PDB entry 7KIN | electron microscopy, 2.74 A resolution | chains F and O of the 10 polymer chains in the assembly

[Chain F]
Protein: RNA polymerase sigma factor SigA
Organism: Mycobacterium tuberculosis
Reference sequence: A0A0H3LGM9 (A0A0H3LGM9_MYCTE); residues 1-528 here correspond to UniProt positions 3-530 (UniProt number = residue number + 2)
Amino-acid sequence (528 residues; each row starts with the number of its first residue):
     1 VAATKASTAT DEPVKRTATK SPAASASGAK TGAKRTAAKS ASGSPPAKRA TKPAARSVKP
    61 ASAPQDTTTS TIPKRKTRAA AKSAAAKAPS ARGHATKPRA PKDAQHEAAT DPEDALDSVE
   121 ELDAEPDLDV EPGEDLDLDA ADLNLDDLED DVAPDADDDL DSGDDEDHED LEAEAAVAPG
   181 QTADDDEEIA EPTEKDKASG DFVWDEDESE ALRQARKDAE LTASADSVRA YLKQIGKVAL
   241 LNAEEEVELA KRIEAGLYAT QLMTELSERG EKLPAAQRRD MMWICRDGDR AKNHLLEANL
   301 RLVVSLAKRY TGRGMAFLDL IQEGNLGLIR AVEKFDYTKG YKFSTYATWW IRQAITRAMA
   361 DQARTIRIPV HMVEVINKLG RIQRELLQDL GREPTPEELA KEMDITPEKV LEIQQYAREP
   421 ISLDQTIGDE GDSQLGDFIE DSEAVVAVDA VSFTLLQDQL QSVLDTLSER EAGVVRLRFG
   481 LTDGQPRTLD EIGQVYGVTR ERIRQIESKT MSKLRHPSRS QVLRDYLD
Not modelled in the structure: 1-210, 528

[Chain O]
Molecule: 100-nt DNA strand
Sequence (100 nucleotides; numbered -8 to 91; the number before each row is that of its first residue; numbers below 1 keep their minus sign (DC-8 is residue -8)):
    -8 CTGTACCGGC AAACGCGCAG GTCAGAAAAT CGGTTGTGGT CAGCTGCTGC CACCGGTTAA
    52 CCTCCAGGTC GCATTCTGCT GCCAGCCTGG AGATGGCATT
Not modelled in the structure: -8 to 18, 57-63, 80-91

[Interface between chain F and chain O]
Contacting residue pairs (51):
  Arg229(F) - DC55(O)  base contact
  Arg229(F) - DC56(O)  base contact
  Leu232(F) - DC55(O)  base contact
  Leu232(F) - DC56(O)  sugar contact
  Gly236(F) - DC55(O)  base contact
  Leu240(F) - DT54(O)  base contact
  Ala298(F) - DT54(O)  base contact
  Asn299(F) - DT54(O)  base contact
  Arg301(F) - DT54(O)  base contact
  Arg301(F) - DC55(O)  base contact
  Leu302(F) - DT54(O)  hydrogen bond to the base
  Val304(F) - DC55(O)  sugar contact
  Ser305(F) - DT54(O)  sugar contact
  Lys308(F) - DC56(O)  salt bridge to the phosphate
  Phe317(F) - DC56(O)  phosphate contact
  Arg330(F) - DG47(O)  salt bridge to the phosphate
  Arg330(F) - DT48(O)  salt bridge to the phosphate
  Lys334(F) - DT48(O)  salt bridge to the phosphate
  Lys334(F) - DT49(O)  phosphate contact
  Lys334(F) - DA50(O)  base contact
  Asp336(F) - DA50(O)  hydrogen bond to the base
  Lys339(F) - DA50(O)  base contact
  Tyr341(F) - DA51(O)  phosphate contact
  Tyr341(F) - DC52(O)  phosphate contact
  Lys342(F) - DC52(O)  hydrogen bond to the phosphate
  Lys342(F) - DC53(O)  salt bridge to the phosphate
  Ser344(F) - DC53(O)  hydrogen bond to the phosphate
  Ser344(F) - DT54(O)  base contact
  Thr345(F) - DA51(O)  sugar contact
  Thr345(F) - DC52(O)  hydrogen bond to the base
  Tyr346(F) - DT49(O)  hydrogen bond to the phosphate
  Tyr346(F) - DA50(O)  stacking on the base
  Trp349(F) - DT49(O)  base contact
  Trp349(F) - DA50(O)  sugar contact
  Trp350(F) - DT48(O)  phosphate contact
  Trp350(F) - DT49(O)  base contact
  Gln353(F) - DT48(O)  base contact
  Gln353(F) - DT49(O)  base contact
  Arg357(F) - DG47(O)  hydrogen bond to the base
  Arg357(F) - DT48(O)  hydrogen bond to the base
  Arg367(F) - DC45(O)  salt bridge to the phosphate
  Pro369(F) - DC45(O)  phosphate contact
  His371(F) - DA43(O)  sugar contact
  His371(F) - DC44(O)  salt bridge to the phosphate
  Arg470(F) - DG23(O)  salt bridge to the phosphate
  Gly497(F) - DG24(O)  phosphate contact
  Val498(F) - DG23(O)  sugar contact
  Val498(F) - DG24(O)  phosphate contact
  Thr499(F) - DG24(O)  hydrogen bond to the phosphate
  Glu501(F) - DT26(O)  base contact
  Arg502(F) - DC22(O)  sugar contact
Other interface residues (no listed pair), chain F (38 interface residues in all): Lys233, Ile235, Glu246, Phe335
Other interface residues (no listed pair), chain O (19 interface residues in all): DT25, DG46

[Summary]
Chain F and chain O form an interface of 38 and 19 residues respectively; the contacts include 9 hydrogen
bonds, 8 salt bridges and 1 aromatic stacking contact. Among the polar pairs are Leu302(F)-DT54(O),
Asp336(F)-DA50(O) and Thr345(F)-DC52(O).
Chain F is RNA polymerase sigma factor SigA (Mycobacterium tuberculosis) and chain O is a 100-nt DNA strand;
the structure, Mycobacterium tuberculosis WT RNAP transcription open promoter complex with WhiB7 promoter, was
determined by electron microscopy (same publication as 7KIF and 7KIM).
